3REK - chains F and J of the 10 polymer chains in the assembly; structure by X-ray diffraction, 2.60 A resolution.

# Chain F
Molecule: Histone H4
Source organism: Xenopus laevis
Reference sequence: P62799 (H4_XENLA); residues 1-102 here correspond to UniProt positions 2-103 (UniProt number = residue number + 1)
Amino-acid sequence (102 residues; each row starts with the number of its first residue):
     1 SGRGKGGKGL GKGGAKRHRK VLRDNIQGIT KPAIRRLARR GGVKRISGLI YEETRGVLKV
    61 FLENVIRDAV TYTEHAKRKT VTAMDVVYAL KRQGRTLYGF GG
Disordered / not traced: 1-24
Swiss-Prot annotation at these positions:
  - DNA-binding region: Lys16 to Lys20
  - modified residue: Ser1 (N-acetylserine), Arg3 (Asymmetric dimethylarginine), Lys5 (N6-(2-hydroxyisobutyryl)lysine), Lys8 (N6-(2-hydroxyisobutyryl)lysine), Lys12 (N6-(2-hydroxyisobutyryl)lysine), Lys16 (N6-(2-hydroxyisobutyryl)lysine), Lys20 (N6,N6,N6-trimethyllysine), Lys31 (N6-(2-hydroxyisobutyryl)lysine), Lys44 (N6-(2-hydroxyisobutyryl)lysine), Ser47 (Phosphoserine), Tyr51 (Phosphotyrosine), Lys59 (N6-(2-hydroxyisobutyryl)lysine), Lys77 (N6-(2-hydroxyisobutyryl)lysine), Lys79 (N6-(2-hydroxyisobutyryl)lysine), Tyr88 (Phosphotyrosine), Lys91 (N6-(2-hydroxyisobutyryl)lysine)
  - cross-link (Glycyl lysine isopeptide (Lys-Gly)): Lys31 (interchain with G-Cter in UFM1), Lys91 (interchain with G-Cter in ubiquitin)

# Chain J
Molecule: 146-nt DNA strand
Sequence (146 nucleotides; row label = number of the first residue in the row; numbers below 1 keep their minus sign (DA-73 is residue -73)):
   -73 ATCTCCAAAT ATCCCTTGCG GATCGTAGAA AAAGTGTGTC AAACTGCGCT ATCAAAGGGA
   -13 AACTTCAACT GAATTCAGTT GAAGTTTCCC TTTGATAGCG CAGTTTGACA CACTTTTTCT
    47 ACGATCCGCA AGGGATATTT GGAGAT
Bound ions: platinum (II) ion site 1: DG-54, DG-53; platinum (II) ion site 2 near DG-46 (its only coordinating residue here); platinum (II) ion site 3: DG-40, DT-39; platinum (II) ion site 4 near DG-36 (its only coordinating residue here); platinum (II) ion site 5 near DG-28 (its only coordinating residue here); platinum (II) ion site 6 near DG-17 (its only coordinating residue here); platinum (II) ion site 7 near DG-16 (its only coordinating residue here); platinum (II) ion site 8 near DG-15 (its only coordinating residue here); platinum (II) ion site 9 near DA-2 (its only coordinating residue here); platinum (II) ion site 10 near DG7 (its only coordinating residue here); platinum (II) ion site 11: DG24, DC25; platinum (II) ion site 12 near DG58 (its only coordinating residue here); 2 more platinum (II) ion sites not listed

# How chain F and chain J interact
Contacting residue pairs - 6 pairs, chain F then chain J:
  Thr30(F) - DA-13(J)  phosphate contact
  Thr30(F) - DA-12(J)  phosphate contact
  Pro32(F) - DA-13(J)  phosphate contact
  Pro32(F) - DA-12(J)  phosphate contact
  Arg36(F) - DA-13(J)  salt bridge to the phosphate
  Arg45(F) - DT-4(J)  sugar contact
Interface residues without a listed pair, chain F (6 interface residues in all): Lys31, Thr80
Interface residues without a listed pair, chain J (5 interface residues in all): DT-24, DG-3

# Overview
The interface between chain F and chain J involves 6 residues on one side and 5 on the other, with 1 salt
bridge. Its one salt-bridged contact is Arg36(F)-DA-13(J). UniProt lists a DNA-binding region on chain F.
Here chain F is Histone H4 (Xenopus laevis) and chain J is a 146-nt DNA strand. Entry 3REK (2.6 Angstrom
Crystal Structure of the Nucleosome Core Particle Assembled with a 146 bp Alpha-Satellite DNA ...) was
determined by X-ray diffraction (same publication as 3REH, 3REI, 3REJ and 3REL).
